PDB entry 8D8J | electron microscopy, 3.80 A resolution | chains 6 and a of the 16 polymer chains in the assembly

[Chain 6]
Protein: 37S ribosomal protein S35, mitochondrial
Organism: Saccharomyces cerevisiae
UniProtKB: P53292 (RT35_YEAST); numbering as in UniProt (aligned over 1-345)
Chain sequence (345 residues; row label = number of the first residue in the row):
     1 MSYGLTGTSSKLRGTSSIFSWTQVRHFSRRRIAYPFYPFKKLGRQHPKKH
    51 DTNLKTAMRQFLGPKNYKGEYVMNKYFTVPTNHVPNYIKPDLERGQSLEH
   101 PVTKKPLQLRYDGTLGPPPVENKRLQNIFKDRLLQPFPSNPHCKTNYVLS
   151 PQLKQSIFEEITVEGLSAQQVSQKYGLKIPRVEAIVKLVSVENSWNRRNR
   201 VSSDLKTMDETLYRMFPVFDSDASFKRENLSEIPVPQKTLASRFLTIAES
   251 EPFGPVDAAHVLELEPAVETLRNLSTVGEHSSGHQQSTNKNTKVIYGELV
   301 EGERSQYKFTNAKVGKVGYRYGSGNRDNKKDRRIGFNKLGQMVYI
Unresolved in the structure: 1-26, 222-290

[Chain a]
Molecule: 15S ribosomal RNA
Organism: Saccharomyces cerevisiae
Sequence (1713 nucleotides; numbered -63 to 1649 plus 13 insertion-coded residues; 13 numbers in that range are skipped by the numbering (no residue carries them; nothing is unmodelled there); the number before each row is that of its first residue; a row labelled like 1278A-1278M holds insertion residues (1278A, then the next letters in order); numbers below 1 keep their minus sign (U-63 is residue -63)):
   -63 UUUUAUAUAAUAAUAAUAAUAUAUAUAUAUAUAUAUUAUUAUAUUAGUUA
   -13 UAUAAUAAGGAAAAGUAAAAAAUUUAUAAGAAUAUGAUGUUGGUUCAGAU
    37 UAAGCGCUAAAUAAGGACAUGACACAUGCGAAUCAUACGUUUAUUAUUGA
    87 UAAGAUAAUAAAUAUGUGGUGUAAACGUGAGUAAUUUUAUUAGGAAUUAA
   137 UGAACUAUAGAAUAAGCUAAAUACUUAAUAUAUUAUUAUAUAAAAAUAAU
   187 UUAUAUAAUAAAAAGGAUAUAUAUAUAAUAUAUAUUUAUCUAUAGUCAAG
   237 CCAAUAAUGGUUUAGGUAGUAGGUUUAUUAAGAGUUAAACCUAGCCAACG
   287 AUCCAUAAUCGAUAAUGAAAGUUAGAACGAUCACGUUGACUCUGAAAUAU
   337 AGUCAAUAUCUAUAAGAUACAGCAGUGAGGAAUAUUGGACAAUGAUCGAA
   387 AGAUUGAUCCAGUUACUUAUUAGGAUGAUAUAUAAAAAUAUUUUAUUUUA
   437 UUUAUAAAUAUUAAAUAUUUAUAAUAAUAAUAAUAAUAAUAUAUAUAUAU
   487 AAAUUGAUUAAAAAUAAAAUCCAUAAAUAAUUAAAAUAAUGAUAUUAAUU
   537 ACCAUAUAUAUUUUUAUAUGGAUAUAUAUAUUAAUAAUAAUAUUAAUUUU
   587 AUUAUUAUUAAUAAUAUAUUUUAAUAGUCCUGACUAAUAUUUGUGCCAGC
   637 AGUCGCGGUAACACAAAGAGGGCGAGCGUUAAUCAUAAUGGUUUAAAGGA
   687 UCCGUAGAAUGAAUUAUAUAUUAUAAUUUAGAGUUAAUAAAAUAUAAUUA
   737 AAGAAUUAUAAUAGUAAAGAUGAAAUAAUAAUAAUAAUUAUAAGACUAAU
   787 AUAUGUGAAAAUAUUAAUUAAAUAUUAACUGACAUUGAGGGAUUAAAACU
   837 AGAGUAGCGAAACGGAUUCGAUACCCGUGUAGUUCUAGUAGUAAACUAUG
   887 AAUACAAUUAUUUAUAAUAUAUAUUAUAUAUAAAUAAUAAAUGAAAAUGA
   937 AAGUAUUCCACCUGAAGAGUACGUUAGCAAUAAUGAAACUCAAAACAAUA
   987 GACGGUUACAGACUUAAGCAGUGGAGCAUGUUAUUUAAUUCGAUAAUCCA
  1037 CGACUAACCUUACCAUAUUUUGAAUAUUAUAAUAAUUAUUAUAAUUAUUA
  1087 UAUUACAGGCGUUACAUUGUUGUCUUUAGUUCGUGCUGCAAAGUUUUAGA
  1137 UUAAGUUCAUAAACGAACAAAACUCCAUAUAUAUAAUUUUAAUUAUAUAU
  1187 AAUUUUAUAUUAUUUAUUAAUAUAAAGAAAGGAAUUAAGACAAAUCAUAA
  1237 UGAUCCUUAUAAUAUGGGUAAUAGACGUGCUAUAAUAAAAUG
1278A-1278M AUAAUAAAAUUAU
  1282 AUAAA
  1297 AUAUAUUUAAUUAUAUUUAAUUAAUAAUAUAAAACAUUUUAAUUUUUAAU
  1347 AUAUUUUUUUAUUAUAUAUUAAUAUGAAUUAUAAUCUGAAAUUCGAUUAU
  1397 AUGAAAAAAGAAUUGCUAGUAAUACGUAAAUUAGUAUGUUACGGUGAAUA
  1447 UUCUAACUGUUUCGCACUAAUCACUCAUCACGCGUUGAAACAUAUUAUUA
  1497 UCUUAUUAUUUAUAUAAUAUUUUUUAAUAAAUAUUAAUAAUUAUUAAUUU
  1547 AUAUUUAUUUAUAUCAGAAAUAAUAUGAAUUAAUGCGAAGUUGAAAUACA
  1597 GUUACCGUAGGGGAACCUGCGGUGGGCUUAUAAAUAUCUUAAAUAUUCUU
  1647 ACA
Unresolved in the structure: -54 to -16, 3-7, 86-88, 167-171, 211-213, 421-477, 546-549, 564-599, 705-707, 750-771, 841-869, 880-884, 906-910, 1028-1046, 1075-1077, 1108-1234, 1278A-1278M, 1297-1327, 1339-1367, 1374-1400, 1529-1535, 1592-1649
Bound ions: Mg2+ site 1: A55, U56, G115; Mg2+ site 2 near A110 (its only coordinating residue here); Mg2+ site 3: G115, A294; Mg2+ site 4: A116, G117, A294; Mg2+ site 5 near A159 (its only coordinating residue here); Mg2+ site 6 near U256 (its only coordinating residue here); Mg2+ site 7: A312, A313; Mg2+ site 8 near G321 (its only coordinating residue here); Mg2+ site 9: G321, U336; Mg2+ site 10: C356, A357; Mg2+ site 11: C376, U379; Mg2+ site 12 near G492 (its only coordinating residue here); 5 more Mg2+ sites not listed

[Interface between chain 6 and chain a]
Contacting residue pairs (91):
  Ser28(6) with A622(a), phosphate contact; A623(a), hydrogen bond to the phosphate
  Arg29(6) with A623(a), hydrogen bond to the phosphate; U624(a), base contact
  Arg30(6) with A623(a), phosphate contact; U624(a), hydrogen bond to the phosphate; A625(a), salt bridge to the phosphate; A655(a), sugar contact; G656(a), sugar contact
  Ile32(6) with A625(a), phosphate contact
  Tyr34(6) with A496(a), stacking on the base; A497(a), sugar contact; A498(a), hydrogen bond to the phosphate
  Pro35(6) with A496(a), base contact
  Phe39(6) with A496(a), base contact
  Lys41(6) with A496(a), hydrogen bond to the sugar
  Leu42(6) with U495(a), hydrogen bond to the sugar
  Gly43(6) with U495(a), base contact
  Arg44(6) with U494(a), hydrogen bond to the phosphate; U495(a), salt bridge to the phosphate
  Gln45(6) with U494(a), hydrogen bond to the base
  His46(6) with A489(a), hydrogen bond to the base
  Pro47(6) with A493(a), hydrogen bond to the base; U494(a), base contact
  Lys48(6) with A489(a), salt bridge to the phosphate; U490(a), phosphate contact
  Lys49(6) with A489(a), hydrogen bond to the base
  His50(6) with U490(a), salt bridge to the phosphate; U491(a), hydrogen bond to the base; G492(a), hydrogen bond to the base; A493(a), base contact; A498(a), base contact; A499(a), base contact
  Asp51(6) with U495(a), base contact; A498(a), base contact
  Thr52(6) with A498(a), phosphate contact
  Asn53(6) with U495(a), hydrogen bond to the base; A496(a), hydrogen bond to the sugar; A498(a), hydrogen bond to the phosphate
  Lys55(6) with A414(a), base contact; A500(a), hydrogen bond to the base
  Lys65(6) with G413(a), phosphate contact; A414(a), salt bridge to the phosphate
  Asn66(6) with A481(a), phosphate contact; U482(a), hydrogen bond to the phosphate
  Tyr67(6) with U482(a), base contact
  Tyr71(6) with A414(a), hydrogen bond to the phosphate
  Val72(6) with A481(a), phosphate contact
  Met73(6) with A481(a), sugar contact
  His100(6) with A481(a), base contact
  Pro101(6) with A481(a), sugar contact
  Leu115(6) with A481(a), hydrogen bond to the base
  Arg198(6) with A544(a), base contact; U551(a), hydrogen bond to the base; A552(a), hydrogen bond to the base
  Arg200(6) with U550(a), hydrogen bond to the base; U551(a), hydrogen bond to the sugar
  Arg304(6) with A520(a), salt bridge to the phosphate; A521(a), salt bridge to the phosphate; A522(a), hydrogen bond to the sugar; U523(a), salt bridge to the phosphate
  Tyr307(6) with U523(a), hydrogen bond to the phosphate
  Arg320(6) with A298(a), base contact
  Gly322(6) with G297(a), hydrogen bond to the base; U299(a), sugar contact; C314(a), base contact; G315(a), hydrogen bond to the sugar
  Gly324(6) with U299(a), phosphate contact; A300(a), phosphate contact
  Asn325(6) with G51(a), hydrogen bond to the sugar
  Arg326(6) with A300(a), salt bridge to the phosphate; A301(a), salt bridge to the phosphate
  Asp327(6) with A50(a), hydrogen bond to the sugar; G51(a), sugar contact; U404(a), sugar contact
  Asn328(6) with G51(a), sugar contact; U403(a), hydrogen bond to the sugar; U404(a), sugar contact
  Lys329(6) with A300(a), phosphate contact; A301(a), phosphate contact; U404(a), hydrogen bond to the sugar
  Lys330(6) with U36(a), phosphate contact; U404(a), salt bridge to the phosphate
  Arg332(6) with A50(a), hydrogen bond to the base; U404(a), hydrogen bond to the base; A405(a), sugar contact
  Ile334(6) with A405(a), sugar contact
  Met342(6) with U406(a), sugar contact
  Tyr344(6) with A49(a), hydrogen bond to the base; A50(a), sugar contact; A405(a), base contact
Also at the interface, not in a pair above, chain 6 (54 interface residues in all): Phe27, Leu54, Leu107, Glu303, Tyr321, Ser323, Gln341
Also at the interface, not in a pair above, chain a (51 interface residues in all): U37, G52, U415, U501, A524, A534

[Summary]
54 residues of chain 6 and 51 residues of chain a are in contact; the contacts include 35 hydrogen bonds, 11
salt bridges and 1 aromatic stacking contact. Among the polar pairs are Gln45(6)-U494(a), His46(6)-A489(a) and
Pro47(6)-A493(a). A55(a), U56(a) and G115(a) coordinate Mg2+ site 1.
Chain 6 is 37S ribosomal protein S35, mitochondrial and chain a is 15S ribosomal RNA, both from Saccharomyces
cerevisiae; the structure, Yeast mitochondrial small subunit assembly intermediate (State 1), was determined
by electron microscopy together with 8D8K and 8D8L from the same study.
